Entry 8RSI (X-ray diffraction, 2.06 A resolution); this record covers chain A.

[Chain A]
Molecule: O-acetyl-ADP-ribose deacetylase
Source organism: Methanobrevibacter oralis
Notes: EC 3.5.1.-
UniProtKB: A0A166ACJ5 (A0A166ACJ5_9EURY); residues 1-260 here = UniProt positions 1-260
Amino-acid sequence (262 residues; numbered -1 to 260; the number before each row is that of its first residue; numbers below 1 keep their minus sign (Gly-1 is residue -1)):
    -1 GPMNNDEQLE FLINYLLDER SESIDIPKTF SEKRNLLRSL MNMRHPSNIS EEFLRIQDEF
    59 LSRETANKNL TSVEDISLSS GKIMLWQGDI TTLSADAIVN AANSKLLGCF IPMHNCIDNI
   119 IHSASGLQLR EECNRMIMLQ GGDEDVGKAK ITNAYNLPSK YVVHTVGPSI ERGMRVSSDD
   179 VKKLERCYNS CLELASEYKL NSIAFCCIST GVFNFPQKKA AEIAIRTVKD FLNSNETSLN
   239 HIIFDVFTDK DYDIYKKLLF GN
Not modelled in the structure: -1, 260
Sequence notes: expression tag (-1 to 0)
Metal / ion sites: Zn2+: Cys107, His112, Cys114
What the authors report for this chain:
  - catalytic residues: Asp116, His120 (proposed by the authors, not directly observed)

[Overview]
Cys107, His112 and Cys114 coordinate Zn2+. From the paper: catalytic residues Asp116 and His120.
Chain A is O-acetyl-ADP-ribose deacetylase (Methanobrevibacter oralis); the structure, Crystal structure of
Methanobrevibacter oralis macrodomain, was determined by X-ray diffraction (same publication as 8RSJ, 8RSK,
8RSL, 8RSM and 8RSN).
